PDB entry 6J7F | X-ray diffraction, 2.88 A resolution | chains A and C of the 3 polymer chains in the assembly

== Chain A ==
Molecule: Protein prenyltransferase alpha subunit repeat-containing protein 1
Organism: Homo sapiens
UniProt: Q7Z6K3 (PTAR1_HUMAN); numbering as in UniProt (aligned over 1-327)
Chain sequence (327 residues; row label = number of the first residue in the row):
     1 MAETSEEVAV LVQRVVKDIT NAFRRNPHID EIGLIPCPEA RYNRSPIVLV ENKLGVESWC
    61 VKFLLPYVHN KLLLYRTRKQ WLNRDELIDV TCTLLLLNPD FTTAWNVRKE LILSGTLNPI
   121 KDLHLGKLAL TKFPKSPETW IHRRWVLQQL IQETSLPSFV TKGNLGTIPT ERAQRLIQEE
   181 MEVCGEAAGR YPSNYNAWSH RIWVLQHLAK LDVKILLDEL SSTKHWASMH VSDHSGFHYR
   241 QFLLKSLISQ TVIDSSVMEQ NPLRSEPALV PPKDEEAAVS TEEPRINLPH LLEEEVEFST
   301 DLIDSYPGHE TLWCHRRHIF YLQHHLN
Unresolved in the structure: 1-5, 155-166, 253-279, 327
Swiss-Prot annotation at these positions:
  - modified residue: Ala2 (N-acetylalanine)
Small-molecule neighbours: diphosphate (DPO): Lys135, Tyr191, Ser193, Tyr195
Reported in the primary citation:
  - mutagenesis - E31A, I35A, V48A, V48A/V50A, V50A, S232A, Y306A: decreased catalytic activity with Synaptobrevin homolog YKT6 (chain C)
  - mutagenesis - I35A/Y306A, V48A/V50A/Y306A: abolished catalytic activity with Synaptobrevin homolog YKT6 (chain C)

== Chain C ==
Molecule: Synaptobrevin homolog YKT6
Organism: Homo sapiens
Notes: EC 2.3.1.-
UniProt: O15498 (YKT6_HUMAN); residue numbers follow UniProt; this construct covers 1-195
Chain sequence (195 residues; each row starts with the number of its first residue):
     1 MKLYSLSVLY KGEAKVVLLK AAYDVSSFSF FQRSSVQEFM TFTSQLIVER SSKGTRASVK
    61 EQDYLCHVYV RNDSLAGVVI ADNEYPSRVA FTLLEKVLDE FSKQVDRIDW PVGSPATIHY
   121 PALDGHLSRY QNPREADPMT KVQAELDETK IILHNTMESL LERGEKLDDL VSKSEVLGTQ
   181 SKAFYKTARK QNSCC
Modified residues: Cys195 (O-methylcysteine; CMT)
Swiss-Prot annotation at these positions:
  - modified residue: Ser159 (Phosphoserine)
  - lipidation: Cys194 (S-palmitoyl cysteine)
  - mutagenesis: Phe42 (F42E: Increases palmitoylation. Targeted to Golgi membranes. Targeted to Golgi and cytosol; when associated with S-194. Targeted to cytosol; when associated with S-195), Cys194 (C194S: Decreases palmitoylation by 55%. Prevents palmitoylation; when associated with S-195. Targeted to Golgi and cytosol; when associated with E-42)
Reported in the primary citation:
  - mutagenesis - F30A, F30A/F31A, F31A, E84A, P86G, P86G/P133G, P133G: decreased catalytic activity with Protein prenyltransferase alpha subunit repeat-containing protein 1 (chain A)
  - binding site for geran-8-yl geran: Cys194
  - post-translational modification sites: Cys194
  - mutagenesis - C194S: decreased catalytic activity on GGTase-III

== Chain A / chain C interface ==
Contacting residue pairs (26):
  Glu31(A) - Ser29(C)
  Glu31(A) - Phe30(C)  hydrogen bond (side chain-backbone)
  Leu34(A) - Phe31(C)
  Leu34(A) - Arg189(C)
  Ile35(A) - Phe31(C)  hydrophobic
  Pro36(A) - Phe184(C)  hydrophobic
  Lys53(A) - Phe30(C)
  Lys53(A) - Phe31(C)
  Leu54(A) - Phe31(C)
  Gly55(A) - Phe31(C)
  Ser58(A) - Arg189(C)
  Lys135(A) - Ser193(C)  hydrogen bond
  Tyr191(A) - Ser193(C)  hydrogen bond
  Ser228(A) - Met1(C)
  Met229(A) - Met1(C)  hydrogen bond (backbone-backbone)
  Met229(A) - Glu84(C)
  Met229(A) - Asn132(C)  hydrogen bond
  His230(A) - Glu84(C)
  Val231(A) - Glu84(C)  hydrogen bond (backbone-side chain)
  Ser232(A) - Glu84(C)  hydrogen bond
  Asp301(A) - Arg134(C)  salt bridge
  Leu302(A) - Arg134(C)
  Tyr306(A) - Met1(C)  hydrophobic
  Tyr306(A) - Asn132(C)
  Tyr306(A) - Pro133(C)
  Tyr306(A) - Arg134(C)
Interface residues without a listed pair, chain A (27 interface residues in all): Gly33, Val48, Val50, Glu51, His225, Asp233, Phe298, Ser305, His309
Interface residues without a listed pair, chain C (15 interface residues in all): Asn83, Pro86, Gln131, Gln180
From the paper, about this interface:
  - pairs named by the authors: Glu31(A)-Phe30(C) (hydrogen bond), Met229(A)-Met1(C) (backbone contact), Ser232(A)-Glu84(C) (hydrogen bond), Tyr306(A)-Pro86(C) (hydrophobic contact), Met1(C)-Tyr306(A) (hydrophobic contact), Glu84(C)-Val231(A) (hydrophobic contact), Pro133(C)-Tyr306(A) (hydrophobic contact), Arg134(C)-Tyr306(A) (hydrophobic contact)
  - interface residues, chain A: Ile35(A), Pro36(A), Val48(A), Val50(A), Tyr306(A)
  - hot spots on chain A (mutagenesis) - V48A/V50A, Y306A (27.4-fold): decreased binding to Synaptobrevin homolog YKT6 (chain C)
  - interface residues, chain C: Phe30(C), Phe31(C)

== Overview ==
Chain A and chain C form an interface of 27 and 15 residues respectively; the contacts include 7 hydrogen
bonds and 1 salt bridge. Among the polar pairs are Asp301(A)-Arg134(C), Glu31(A)-Phe30(C) and
Lys135(A)-Ser193(C). The authors report hydrogen bonds between Glu31(A) and Phe30(C) and Ser232(A) and
Glu84(C); a backbone contact between Met229(A) and Met1(C); hydrophobic contacts between Tyr306(A) and
Pro86(C), Met1(C) and Tyr306(A) and Glu84(C) and Val231(A) among others. The paper reports a binding site for
geran-8-yl geran at Cys194(C); E31A, I35A and V48A of chain A, among others, reduce catalytic activity with
Synaptobrevin homolog YKT6 (chain C); 17 substitutions were tested in all.
Chain A is Protein prenyltransferase alpha subunit repeat-containing protein 1 and chain C is Synaptobrevin
homolog YKT6, both from Homo sapiens; the structure, Complex of GGTaseIII, farnesyl-Ykt6 (C-terminal
methylated), and GGPP, was determined by X-ray diffraction together with 6J74 and 6J7X from the same study.
